PDB entry 3VQ2 | X-ray diffraction, 2.48 A resolution | chains A and B of the 4 polymer chains in the assembly

Chain A (and B):
Molecule: Toll-like receptor 4
From: Mus musculus
Notes: chain B of this document is another copy of the same molecule, construct and numbering; everything in this record applies to it too
UniProtKB: Q9QUK6 (TLR4_MOUSE); residue numbers follow UniProt; this construct covers 22-627
Amino-acid sequence (606 residues; numbered 22 to 627; the number before each row is that of its first residue):
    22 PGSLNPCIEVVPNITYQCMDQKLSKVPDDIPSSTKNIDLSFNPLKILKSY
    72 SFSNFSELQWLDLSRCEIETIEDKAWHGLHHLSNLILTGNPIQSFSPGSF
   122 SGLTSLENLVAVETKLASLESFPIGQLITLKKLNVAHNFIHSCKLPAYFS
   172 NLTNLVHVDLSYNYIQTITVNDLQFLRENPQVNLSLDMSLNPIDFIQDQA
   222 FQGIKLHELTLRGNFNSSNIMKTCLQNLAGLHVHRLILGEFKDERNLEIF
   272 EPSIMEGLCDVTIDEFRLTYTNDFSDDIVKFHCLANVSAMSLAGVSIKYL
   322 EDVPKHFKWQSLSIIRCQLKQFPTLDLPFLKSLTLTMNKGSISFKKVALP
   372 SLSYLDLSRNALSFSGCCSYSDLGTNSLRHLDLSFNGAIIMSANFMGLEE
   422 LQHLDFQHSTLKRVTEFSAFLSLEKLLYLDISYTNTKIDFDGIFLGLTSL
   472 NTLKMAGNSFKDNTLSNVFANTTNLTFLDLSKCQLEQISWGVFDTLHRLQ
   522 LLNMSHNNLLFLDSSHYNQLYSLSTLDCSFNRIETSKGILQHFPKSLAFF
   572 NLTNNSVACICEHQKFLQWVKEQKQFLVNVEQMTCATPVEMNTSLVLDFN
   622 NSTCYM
Disordered / not traced: 22-26, 608-627
Disulfides: Cys28-Cys39, Cys280-Cys304, Cys388-Cys389, Cys580-Cys606
Glycans and other covalent adducts: N-acetylglucosamine (NAG) linked to Asn172, Asn204, Asn524
Small-molecule neighbours:
  - LP4 / LP5 / myristic acid: Ser413, Arg434, Glu437, Phe438
  - N-acetylglucosamine (NAG; 2-acetamido-2-deoxy-beta-D-glucopyranose): Ser526, His527, Asp548, Ser550, Phe551, Asn572, Val599
What the authors report for this chain:
  - binding site for the ligand LP5: Lys360, Ser413, Phe438
  - binding site for the ligand LP4: Lys263
  - specificity-determining residues: Lys367, Arg434 (by similarity / conservation)

Chain A / chain B interface:
Contacting residue pairs (17):
  Ser362(A) - Ser386(B)
  Ser362(A) - Ile411(B)
  Ala382(A) - Ile411(B)  hydrophobic
  Ser384(A) - Ser384(B)
  Ser386(A) - Ser362(B)
  Asn407(A) - Lys433(B)
  Gly408(A) - Ala409(B)
  Ala409(A) - Gly408(B)
  Ile411(A) - Ala382(B)  hydrophobic
  Thr431(A) - Thr431(B)
  Lys433(A) - Asn407(B)
  Lys433(A) - Thr431(B)
  Asn456(A) - Asn456(B)  hydrogen bond
  Gln505(A) - Gln505(B)  hydrogen bond
  Glu507(A) - Arg553(B)  salt bridge
  Arg553(A) - Glu507(B)  salt bridge
  Arg553(A) - Arg553(B)
Interface residues without a listed pair, chain A (17 interface residues in all): Gly361, Ser364, Asn529
Interface residues without a listed pair, chain B (17 interface residues in all): Gly361, Ser364, Asn529

Overview:
The chain A/chain B interface involves 17 residues from each chain; the contacts include 2 hydrogen bonds and
2 salt bridges. Among the polar pairs are Glu507(A)-Arg553(B), Asn456(A)-Asn456(B) and Gln505(A)-Gln505(B).
From the paper: a binding site for the ligand LP5 at Lys360(A), Ser413(A) and Phe438(A); a binding site for
the ligand LP4 at Lys263(A).
Both chains are Toll-like receptor 4 (Mus musculus). Entry 3VQ2 (Crystal structure of mouse TLR4/MD-2/LPS
complex) was determined by X-ray diffraction together with 3VQ1 from the same study.
